2OH7 - chain A; structure by X-ray diffraction, 2.45 A resolution.

== Chain A ==
Name: Polyhedrin
From: Bombyx mori
Reference sequence: O10693 (O10693_CPVBM); numbering as in UniProt (aligned over 2-248)
Sequence (248 residues; row label = number of the first residue in the row):
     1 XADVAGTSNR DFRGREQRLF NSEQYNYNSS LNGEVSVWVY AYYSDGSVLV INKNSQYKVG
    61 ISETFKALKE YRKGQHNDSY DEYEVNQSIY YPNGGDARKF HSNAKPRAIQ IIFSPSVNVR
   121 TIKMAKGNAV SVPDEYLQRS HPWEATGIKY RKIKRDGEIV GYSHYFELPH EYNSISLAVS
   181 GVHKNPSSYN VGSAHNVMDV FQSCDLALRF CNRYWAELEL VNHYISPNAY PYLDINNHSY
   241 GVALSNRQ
Modified positions: ACE (acetyl group) at position 1
Construct notes: modified residue (1); engineered mutation Ser29 (Asn in O10693)
Bound ions: Mg2+: Gly74 (together with CTP)
Small-molecule neighbours:
  - ATP (adenosine-5'-triphosphate): Lys154, Arg155, Asp156, Gly157, Arg247
  - CTP (cytidine-5'-triphosphate): Gly74, His76, Asn77, Asp78, Ser79, Tyr80, Asp81, Glu84, Asp96, Ala97, Arg98

== Overview ==
Ligands of chain A: ATP and CTP.
Chain A is Polyhedrin (Bombyx mori); the structure, The Crystal Structure of Cypovirus Polyhedra containing
the Human ZIP-kinase, was determined by X-ray diffraction (same publication as 2OH5 and 2OH6).
